Entry 4LCC (X-ray diffraction, 3.26 A resolution); this record covers chains C and A of the 3 polymer chains in the assembly.

# Chain C
Name: Beta-2-microglobulin, MHC class I-related protein
From: Bos taurus
Notes: fragment: P01888 residues 21-118, C1ITJ8 residues 19-295
UniProt: chimeric construct of C1ITJ8, P01888: residues 114-390 from C1ITJ8 (C1ITJ8_BOVIN) positions 19-295 (UniProt number = residue number - 95); residues 1-98 from P01888 positions 21-118 (UniProt number = residue number + 20)
Chain sequence (392 residues; row label = number of the first residue in the row):
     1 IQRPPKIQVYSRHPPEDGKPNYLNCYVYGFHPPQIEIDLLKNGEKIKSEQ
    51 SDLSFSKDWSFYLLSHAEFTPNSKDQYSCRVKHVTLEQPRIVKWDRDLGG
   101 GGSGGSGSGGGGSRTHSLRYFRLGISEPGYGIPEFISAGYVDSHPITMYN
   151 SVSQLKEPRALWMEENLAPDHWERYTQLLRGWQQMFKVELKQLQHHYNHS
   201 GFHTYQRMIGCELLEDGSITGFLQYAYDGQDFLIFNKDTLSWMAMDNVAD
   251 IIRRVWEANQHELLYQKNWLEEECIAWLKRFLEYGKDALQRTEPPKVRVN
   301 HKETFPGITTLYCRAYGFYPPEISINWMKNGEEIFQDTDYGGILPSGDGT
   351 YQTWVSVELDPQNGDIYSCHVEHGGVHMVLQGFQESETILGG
Unresolved in the structure: 15-19, 41-44, 68-69, 96-113, 128-131, 303-308, 360-363, 385-392
Disulfide bonds: Cys25-Cys79, Cys211-Cys274, Cys313-Cys369
Construct notes: engineered mutation Met185 (Ala90 in C1ITJ8), Gln260 (Arg165 in C1ITJ8), Leu264 (Gln169 in C1ITJ8); expression tag (391-392); linker (99-113)
Small-molecule neighbours: 1XL (1-deoxy-1-[6-(hydroxymethyl)-2,4-dioxo-3,4-dihydropteridin-8(2H)-yl]-D-arabinitol): Tyr120, Phe121, Arg122, Ser137, Lys156, Tyr175, Leu179, Trp182, Arg207, Ile209, Tyr265, Gln266, Trp269, Trp277
Curated features (UniProtKB/Swiss-Prot):
  - region: Glu385 to Leu390 (Connecting peptide)
  - binding site (8-(9H-purin-6-yl)-2-oxa-8-azabicyclo[3.3.1]nona-3,6-diene-4,6-dicarbaldehyde): Tyr120, Arg122, Lys156, His171, Arg207
  - binding site (5-(2-oxoethylideneamino)-6-(D-ribitylamino)uracil): Arg122, Ser137, Lys156, Arg207, Tyr265, Gln266
  - binding site (5-(2-oxopropylideneamino)-6-(D-ribitylamino)uracil): Arg122, Ser137, Lys156, Arg207, Tyr265, Gln266
  - binding site (7-hydroxy-6-methyl-8-(1-D-ribityl)lumazine): Arg122, Ser137, Lys156, Arg207, Tyr265, Gln266
  - binding site (2-amino-4-oxopteridine-6-carbaldehyde): Lys156
  - binding site (pyridoxal): Lys156
  - glycosylation: Asn198 (N-linked (GlcNAc...) asparagine)

# Chain A
Name: Human MAIT TCR alpha chain
From: Homo sapiens
Notes: engineered mutation(s): T157C
Chain sequence (208 residues; numbered -1 to 207; 1 number in that range is skipped by the numbering (no residue carries it; nothing is unmodelled there); the number before each row is that of its first residue; numbers below 1 keep their minus sign (Met-1 is residue -1)):
    -1 MAGQNIDQPTEMTATEGAIVQINCTYQTSGFNGLFWYQQHAGEAPTFLSY
    49 NVLDGLEEKGRFSSFLSRSKGYSYLLLKELQMKDSASYLCAVKDSNYQLI
    99 WGAGTKLIIKPNIQNPDPAVYQLRDSKSSDKSVCLFTDFDSQTNVSQSKD
   149 SDVYITDK
   158 CVLDMRSMDFKSNSAVAWSNKSDFACANAFNNSIIPEDTFFPSPESSALE
Unresolved in the structure: -1 to 1, 139-146, 158-167, 178-207
Disulfide bonds: Cys22-Cys88
What the authors report for this chain:
  - binding site for 1XL: Tyr95

# How chain C and chain A interact
Residue-residue contacts (23; chain C residue first):
  Arg174(C) with Asn94(A)
  Tyr175(C) with Asn94(A), hydrogen bond
  Leu178(C) with Tyr95(A), hydrophobic
  His261(C) with Tyr48(A); Glu55(A), salt bridge
  Leu264(C) with Val50(A), hydrophobic; Leu51(A)
  Tyr265(C) with Asn30(A); Tyr48(A); Val50(A), hydrophobic; Tyr95(A), hydrogen bond
  Lys267(C) with Leu51(A)
  Asn268(C) with Phe29(A), hydrogen bond (side chain-backbone); Asn30(A); Leu51(A); Arg66(A)
  Trp269(C) with Asn30(A); Tyr95(A)
  Glu273(C) with Gly28(A); Phe29(A), hydrogen bond (side chain-backbone); Asn30(A); Ser93(A), hydrogen bond
  Trp277(C) with Ser93(A)
Also at the interface, not in a pair above, chain C (13 interface residues in all): Trp182, Glu272
Interface features reported in the paper:
  - interface residues, chain A: Gly28(A), Phe29(A), Asn30(A), Tyr48(A), Val50(A), Leu51(A), Glu55(A), Arg66(A), Ser93(A), Asn94(A), Tyr95(A)

# In short
Chain C and chain A form an interface of 13 and 11 residues respectively; the contacts include 5 hydrogen
bonds and 1 salt bridge. Polar pairs include His261(C)-Glu55(A), Tyr175(C)-Asn94(A) and Tyr265(C)-Tyr95(A).
Chain C binds compound 1XL. The paper reports a binding site for 1XL at Tyr95(A); interface residues Gly28(A),
Phe29(A) and Asn30(A) among others.
Here chain C is Beta-2-microglobulin, MHC class I-related protein (Bos taurus) and chain A is Human MAIT TCR
alpha chain (Homo sapiens). Entry 4LCC (Crystal structure of a human MAIT TCR in complex with a bacterial
antigen bound to humanized ...) was determined by X-ray diffraction (same publication as 4L8S and 4L9L).
